PDB entry 7VNS | X-ray diffraction, 1.95 A resolution | chains A and B

== Chain A (and B) ==
Molecule: Sandercyanin Fluorescent Protein
Organism: Sander vitreus
Notes: chain B of this document is another copy of the same molecule, construct and numbering; everything in this record applies to it too
Reference sequence: A0A1D5B367 (A0A1D5B367_SANVI); residues 20-202 here correspond to UniProt positions 1-183 (UniProt number = residue number - 19)
Chain sequence (183 residues; row label = number of the first residue in the row):
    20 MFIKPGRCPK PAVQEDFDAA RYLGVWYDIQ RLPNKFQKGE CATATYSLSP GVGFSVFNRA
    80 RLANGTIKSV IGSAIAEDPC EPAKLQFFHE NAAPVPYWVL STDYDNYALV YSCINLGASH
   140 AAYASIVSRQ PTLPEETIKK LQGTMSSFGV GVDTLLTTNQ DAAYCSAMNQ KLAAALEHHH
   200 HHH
Not modelled in the structure: 189-202
Differences from the reference sequence: engineered mutation A79 (Glu60 in A0A1D5B367)
Disulfides: C27-C132, C60-C184
Small-molecule neighbours: biliverdine ix alpha (BLA): W45, Y46, D47, R50, F55, Q56, K57, A61, T62, A63, Y65, N77, R78, A79, K87, V89, H108, E109, A111, V114, P115, Y116, V129, Y130, S131, G136, A137, Y142, A143, S144, V146

== Chain A / chain B interface ==
Pairs across the interface - 27 pairs, chain A then chain B:
  L67(A) - P69(B)
  P69(A) - L67(B)
  P69(A) - P69(B)
  P69(A) - S74(B)
  G70(A) - I90(B)
  G70(A) - G91(B)
  G70(A) - S92(B)
  V71(A) - S92(B)  hydrogen bond (backbone-side chain)
  V71(A) - F107(B)
  V71(A) - E109(B)
  S74(A) - P69(B)
  S74(A) - G70(B)
  I90(A) - P69(B)
  I90(A) - G70(B)
  G91(A) - G70(B)
  S92(A) - G70(B)
  S92(A) - V71(B)  hydrogen bond (side chain-backbone)
  S92(A) - I94(B)
  I94(A) - I94(B)  hydrophobic
  I94(A) - F107(B)  hydrophobic
  E96(A) - F107(B)
  F107(A) - V71(B)
  F107(A) - I94(B)  hydrophobic
  F107(A) - E96(B)
  F107(A) - F107(B)  hydrophobic
  E109(A) - V71(B)
  P113(A) - E96(B)
Also at the interface, not in a pair above, chain A (18 interface residues in all): S68, H108, N110, A111, A112
Also at the interface, not in a pair above, chain B (16 interface residues in all): S68, P98, H108, P113

== Overview ==
Chain A and chain B form an interface of 18 and 16 residues respectively; the contacts include 2 hydrogen
bonds. The hydrogen-bonded pair is V71(A)-S92(B). Bound to chain A: biliverdine ix alpha.
Both chains are Sandercyanin Fluorescent Protein (Sander vitreus). Entry 7VNS (Sandercyanin mutant
E79A-Biliverdin complex) was determined by X-ray diffraction (same publication as 7VNL).
